PDB entry 8UW1 | electron microscopy, 2.88 A resolution | chains H and J of the 11 polymer chains in the assembly

[Chain H]
Molecule: Histone H2B 1.1
From: Xenopus laevis
UniProtKB: P02281 (H2B11_XENLA); residues -3 to 122 here correspond to UniProt positions 1-126 (UniProt number = residue number + 4)
Sequence (126 residues; each row starts with the number of its first residue; numbers below 1 keep their minus sign (Met-3 is residue -3)):
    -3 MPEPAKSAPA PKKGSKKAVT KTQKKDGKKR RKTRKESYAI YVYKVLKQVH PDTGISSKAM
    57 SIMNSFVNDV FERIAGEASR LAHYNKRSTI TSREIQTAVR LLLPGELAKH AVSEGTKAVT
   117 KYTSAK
Not modelled in the structure: -3 to 27
Sequence notes: conflict Thr29 (Ser33 in P02281)
Swiss-Prot annotation at these positions:
  - modified residue: Lys2 (N6-acetyllysine), Lys9 (N6-acetyllysine), Ser11 (Phosphoserine), Lys12 (N6-acetyllysine), Lys17 (N6-acetyllysine)
  - glycosylation: Ser109 (O-linked (GlcNAc) serine)
  - cross-link: Lys117 (Glycyl lysine isopeptide (Lys-Gly) (interchain with G-Cter in ubiquitin))

[Chain J]
Molecule: 146-nt DNA strand
From: Escherichia coli 'BL21-Gold(DE3)pLysS AG'
Sequence (146 nucleotides; row label = number of the first residue in the row):
     1 ATCGGATGTA TATATCTGAC ACGTGCCTGG AGACTAGGGA GTAATCCCCT TGGCGGTTAA
    61 AACGCGGGGG AGAATCCGTA CGTGCGTTTA AGCGGTGCTA GAGCTGTCTA CGACCAATTG
   121 AGCGGCCTCG GCACCGGGAT TCTCGA

[Interface between chain H and chain J]
Pairs across the interface (13; chain H residue first):
  Lys28(H) - DG124(J)  phosphate contact
  Lys28(H) - DG125(J)  phosphate contact
  Thr29(H) - DG124(J)  phosphate contact
  Arg30(H) - DG122(J)  base contact
  Arg30(H) - DC123(J)  phosphate contact
  Arg30(H) - DG124(J)  phosphate contact
  Lys31(H) - DC123(J)  sugar contact
  Lys31(H) - DG124(J)  hydrogen bond to the phosphate
  Glu32(H) - DC123(J)  phosphate contact
  Ser33(H) - DC123(J)  phosphate contact
  Ile36(H) - DG122(J)  phosphate contact
  Ile36(H) - DC123(J)  phosphate contact
  Tyr37(H) - DG122(J)  hydrogen bond to the phosphate
Other interface residues (no listed pair), chain H (9 interface residues in all): Lys40

[Overview]
The interface between chain H and chain J involves 9 residues on one side and 4 on the other, with 2 hydrogen
bonds. Polar pairs include Lys31(H)-DG124(J) and Tyr37(H)-DG122(J).
Chain H is Histone H2B 1.1 (Xenopus laevis) and chain J is a 146-nt DNA strand (Escherichia coli
'BL21-Gold(DE3)pLysS AG'); the structure, Cryo-EM structure of DNMT3A1 UDR in complex with
H2AK119Ub-nucleosome, was determined by electron microscopy.
